6UQE - chains B and L of the 22 polymer chains in the assembly; structure by electron microscopy, 3.00 A resolution.

Chain B:
Name: ATP-dependent Clp protease ATP-binding subunit ClpA
Organism: Escherichia coli K-12
UniProt: A0A4Y9BNB2 (A0A4Y9BNB2_ECOLX); residues 169-746 here = UniProt positions 169-746
Chain sequence (578 residues; numbered 169 to 746; the number before each row is that of its first residue):
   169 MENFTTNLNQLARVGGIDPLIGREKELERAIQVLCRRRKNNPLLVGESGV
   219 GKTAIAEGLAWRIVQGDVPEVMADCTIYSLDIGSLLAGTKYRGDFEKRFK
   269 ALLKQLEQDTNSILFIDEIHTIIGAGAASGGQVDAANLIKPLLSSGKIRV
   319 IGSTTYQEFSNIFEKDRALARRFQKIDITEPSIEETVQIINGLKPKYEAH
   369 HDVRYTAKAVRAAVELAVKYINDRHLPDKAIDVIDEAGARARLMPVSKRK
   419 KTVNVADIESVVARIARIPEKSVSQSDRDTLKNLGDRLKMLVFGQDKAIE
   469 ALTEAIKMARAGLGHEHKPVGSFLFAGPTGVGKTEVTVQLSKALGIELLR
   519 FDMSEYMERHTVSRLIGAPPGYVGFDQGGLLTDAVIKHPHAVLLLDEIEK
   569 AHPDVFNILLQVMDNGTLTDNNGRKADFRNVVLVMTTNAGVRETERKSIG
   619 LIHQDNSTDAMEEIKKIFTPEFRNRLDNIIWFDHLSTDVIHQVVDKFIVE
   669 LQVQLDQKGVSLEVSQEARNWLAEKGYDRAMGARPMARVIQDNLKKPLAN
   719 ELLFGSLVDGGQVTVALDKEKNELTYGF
Ligand contacts:
  - ATP-gamma-S (AGS; phosphothiophosphoric acid-adenylate ester), molecule 1: Pro-187, Leu-188, Ile-189, Arg-191, Glu-215, Ser-216, Gly-217, Val-218, Gly-219, Lys-220, Thr-221, Ala-222, Thr-323, Ile-357, Leu-361, Pro-395, Asp-396, Ile-399
  - ATP-gamma-S (AGS), molecule 2: Ala-336, Arg-339, Arg-340
  - ATP-gamma-S (AGS), molecule 3: Leu-459, Val-460, Phe-461, Pro-496, Thr-497, Gly-498, Val-499, Gly-500, Lys-501, Thr-502, Glu-503, Leu-653, Val-657, Val-661, Lys-664, Phe-665, Ala-701, Arg-702

Chain L:
Name: ATP-dependent Clp protease proteolytic subunit
Organism: Escherichia coli K-12
Notes: EC 3.4.21.92
UniProt: A0A0K4NM46 (A0A0K4NM46_ECOLX); numbering as in UniProt (aligned over 15-206)
Chain sequence (192 residues; numbered 15 to 206; the number before each row is that of its first residue):
    15 ALVPMVIEQTSRGERSFDIYSRLLKERVIFLTGQVEDHMANLIVAQMLFL
    65 EAENPEKDIYLYINSPGGVITAGMSIYDTMQFIKPDVSTICMGQAASMGA
   115 FLLTAGAKGKRFCLPNSRVMIHQPLGGYQGQATDIEIHAREILKVKGRMN
   165 ELMALHTGQSLEQIERDTERDRFLSAPEAVEYGLVDSILTHR

Interface between chain B and chain L:
Contacting residue pairs (18; chain B residue first):
  Arg-610(B) / Gln-23(L)
  Arg-610(B) / Thr-24(L)  hydrogen bond (side chain-backbone)
  Glu-611(B) / Thr-24(L)
  Arg-614(B) / Glu-40(L)  salt bridge
  Ser-616(B) / Glu-40(L)
  Ile-617(B) / Arg-36(L)
  Ile-617(B) / Leu-37(L)  hydrophobic
  Gly-618(B) / Tyr-76(L)
  Gly-618(B) / Arg-206(L)  hydrogen bond (backbone-side chain)
  Leu-619(B) / Tyr-76(L)  hydrogen bond (backbone-side chain)
  Leu-619(B) / Met-106(L)  hydrophobic
  Leu-619(B) / Arg-206(L)  hydrogen bond (backbone-side chain)
  Ile-620(B) / Tyr-74(L)
  Ile-620(B) / Ile-104(L)  hydrophobic
  His-621(B) / Tyr-74(L)
  His-621(B) / Arg-206(L)  hydrogen bond
  Gln-622(B) / Glu-40(L)
  Gln-622(B) / Lys-71(L)
Other interface residues (no listed pair), chain L (17 interface residues in all): Ser-25, Arg-41, Val-42, Phe-126, Leu-128, Leu-203

In short:
10 residues of chain B and 17 residues of chain L are in contact, with 5 hydrogen bonds and 1 salt bridge.
Polar pairs include Arg-614(B)/Glu-40(L), Arg-610(B)/Thr-24(L) and Gly-618(B)/Arg-206(L). Bound to chain B: 3
copies of ATP-gamma-S.
Here chain B is ATP-dependent Clp protease ATP-binding subunit ClpA and chain L is ATP-dependent Clp protease
proteolytic subunit, both from Escherichia coli K-12. Entry 6UQE (ClpA/ClpP Disengaged State bound to
RepA-GFP) was determined by electron microscopy (same publication as 6UQO, 6W1Z, 6W20, 6W21, 6W22, 6W23 and
6W24).
